5WM3 - chain A; structure by X-ray diffraction, 1.68 A resolution.

[Chain A]
Molecule: Salicylate-AMP ligase
From: Streptomyces gandocaensis
Reference sequence: A0A140DJY3 (A0A140DJY3_9ACTN); residues 21-564 here correspond to UniProt positions 1-544 (UniProt number = residue number - 20)
Sequence (564 residues; row label = number of the first residue in the row):
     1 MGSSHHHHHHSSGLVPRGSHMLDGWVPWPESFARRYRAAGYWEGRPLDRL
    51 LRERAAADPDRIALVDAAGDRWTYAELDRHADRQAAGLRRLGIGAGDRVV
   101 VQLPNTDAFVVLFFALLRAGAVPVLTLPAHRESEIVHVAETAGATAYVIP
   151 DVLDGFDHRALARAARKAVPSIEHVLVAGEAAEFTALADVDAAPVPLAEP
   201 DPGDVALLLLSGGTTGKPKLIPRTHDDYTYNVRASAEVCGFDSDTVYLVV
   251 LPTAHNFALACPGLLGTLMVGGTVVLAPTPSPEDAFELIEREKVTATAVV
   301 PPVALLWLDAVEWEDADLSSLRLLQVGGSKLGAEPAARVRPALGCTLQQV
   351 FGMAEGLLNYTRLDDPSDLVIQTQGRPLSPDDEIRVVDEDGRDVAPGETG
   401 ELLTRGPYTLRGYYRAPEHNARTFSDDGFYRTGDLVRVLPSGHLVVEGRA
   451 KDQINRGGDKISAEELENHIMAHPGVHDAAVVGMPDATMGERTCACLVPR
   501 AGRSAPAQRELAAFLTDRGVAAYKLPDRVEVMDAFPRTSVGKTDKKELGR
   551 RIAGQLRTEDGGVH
Disordered / not traced: 1-18, 556-564
Sequence notes: expression tag (1-20)
Bound ions: Mg2+: Ser319, Leu321, Gly344
Residues lining bound ligands: B5V (9-(5-O-{(S)-hydroxy[(2-hydroxybenzene-1-carbonyl)oxy]phosphoryl}-alpha-L-lyxofuranosyl)-9H-purin-6-amine): His255, Asn256, Phe257, Cys261, Val326, Gly327, Gly328, Ser329, Lys330, Val350, Phe351, Gly352, Met353, Ala354, Glu355, Leu358, Gln374, Thr432, Asp434, Val446, Lys451, Gln453, Asn455, Lys460
Reported in the primary citation:
  - binding site for B5V: Asn256, Phe257, Gly352 to Met353
  - specificity-determining residues: Asn256 (by similarity / conservation)
  - specificity-determining residues: Cys261, Val350, Leu358

[In short]
Ligands of chain A: compound B5V. The Mg2+ site is built by Ser319, Leu321 and Gly344. From the paper: a
binding site for B5V at Asn256, Phe257 and Gly352; specificity determinants Asn256, Cys261 and Val350 among
others.
Chain A is Salicylate-AMP ligase (Streptomyces gandocaensis); the structure, Crystal Structure of CahJ in
Complex with Salicyl Adenylate, was determined by X-ray diffraction together with 5WM2, 5WM4, 5WM5, 5WM6 and
5WM7 from the same study.
